Entry 7T20 (electron microscopy, 4.70 A resolution (low resolution: residue-level contacts below are approximate; hydrogen-bond / salt-bridge calls are withheld)); this record covers chains C and M of the 7 polymer chains in the assembly.

Chain C:
Name: Replicative DNA helicase
From: Escherichia coli K-12
Notes: EC 3.6.4.12
Reference sequence: P0ACB0 (DNAB_ECOLI); residues 1-471 here = UniProt positions 1-471
Sequence (471 residues; numbered 1 to 471; the number before each row is that of its first residue):
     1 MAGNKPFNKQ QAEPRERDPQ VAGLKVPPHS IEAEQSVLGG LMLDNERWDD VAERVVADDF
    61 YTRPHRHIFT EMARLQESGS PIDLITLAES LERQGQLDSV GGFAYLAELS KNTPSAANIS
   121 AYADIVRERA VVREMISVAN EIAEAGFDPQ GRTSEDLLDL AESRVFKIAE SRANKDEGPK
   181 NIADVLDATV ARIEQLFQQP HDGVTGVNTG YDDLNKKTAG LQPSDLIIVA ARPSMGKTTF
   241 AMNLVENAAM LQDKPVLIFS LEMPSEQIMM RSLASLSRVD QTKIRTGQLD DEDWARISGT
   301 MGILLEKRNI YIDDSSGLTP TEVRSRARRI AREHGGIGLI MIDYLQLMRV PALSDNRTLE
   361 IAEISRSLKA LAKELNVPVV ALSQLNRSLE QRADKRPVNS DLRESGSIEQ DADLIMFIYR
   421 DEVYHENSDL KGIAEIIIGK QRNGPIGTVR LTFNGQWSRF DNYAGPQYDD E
Disordered / not traced: 1-24, 465-471
Ion coordination: Mg2+: Thr238 (together with AMP-PNP)
Residues lining bound ligands:
  - AMP-PNP (ANP; phosphoaminophosphonic acid-adenylate ester), molecule 1: Arg232, Pro233, Ser234, Met235, Gly236, Lys237, Thr238, Thr239, Glu262, Met263, Arg271, Asp280, Gln281, Thr282, Tyr344, Gln384, Arg420, Phe453, Gly455, Gln456, Ser458
  - AMP-PNP (ANP), molecule 2: Gln410, Lys440, Gln441, Arg442, Asn443, Gly444, Pro445

Chain M:
Molecule: 20-nt DNA strand
Sequence (20 nucleotides; row label = number of the first residue in the row):
     3 TTTTTTTTTT TTTTTTTTTT
Disordered / not traced: 13-22

Chain C / chain M interface:
Contacting residue pairs (7):
  Thr358(C) - DT8(M)
  Asn386(C) - DT9(M)
  Asn386(C) - DT10(M)
  Arg387(C) - DT10(M)
  Arg387(C) - DT11(M)
  Leu402(C) - DT9(M)
  Glu404(C) - DT9(M)
Also at the interface, not in a pair above, chain C (8 interface residues in all): Gln391, Arg403, Ser405

Overview:
The interface between chain C and chain M involves 8 residues on one side and 4 on the other. Ligands of chain
C: AMP-PNP.
Here chain C is Replicative DNA helicase (Escherichia coli K-12) and chain M is a 20-nt DNA strand. Entry 7T20
(E. coli DnaB bound to ssDNA and AMPPNP) was determined by electron microscopy.
